Entry 3OOH (X-ray diffraction, 2.90 A resolution); this record covers chains A and F of the 6 polymer chains in the assembly.

== Chain A (and F) ==
Molecule: Purine nucleoside phosphorylase deoD-type
From: Escherichia coli
Notes: EC 2.4.2.1; chain F of this document is another copy of the same molecule, construct and numbering; everything in this record applies to it too
Reference sequence: C9QST6 (C9QST6_ECOD1); residues 1-237 here correspond to UniProt positions 2-238 (UniProt number = residue number + 1)
Sequence (237 residues; each row starts with the number of its first residue):
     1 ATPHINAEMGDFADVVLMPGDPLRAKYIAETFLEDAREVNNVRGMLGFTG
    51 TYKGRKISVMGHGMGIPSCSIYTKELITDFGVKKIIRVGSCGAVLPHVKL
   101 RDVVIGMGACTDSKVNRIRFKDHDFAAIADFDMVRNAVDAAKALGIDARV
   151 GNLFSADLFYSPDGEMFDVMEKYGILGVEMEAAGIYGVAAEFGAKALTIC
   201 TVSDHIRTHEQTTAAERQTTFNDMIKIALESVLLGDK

== Chain A / chain F interface ==
Pairs across the interface (80):
  Met107(A) - Met107(F)  hydrophobic
  Met107(A) - Ile128(F)  hydrophobic
  Met107(A) - Ala129(F)
  Met107(A) - Phe131(F)  hydrophobic
  Gly108(A) - Ile128(F)
  Ala109(A) - Ala126(F)
  Cys110(A) - Phe120(F)  hydrophobic
  Cys110(A) - Asp124(F)
  Cys110(A) - Phe125(F)  hydrophobic
  Cys110(A) - Ala126(F)
  Thr111(A) - His123(F)
  Thr111(A) - Asp124(F)  hydrogen bond (backbone-backbone)
  Asp112(A) - His123(F)
  Asn116(A) - Asp124(F)
  Arg117(A) - Arg117(F)
  Arg117(A) - Asp122(F)  salt bridge
  Arg117(A) - His123(F)  hydrogen bond (side chain-backbone)
  Arg117(A) - Asp124(F)  salt bridge
  Arg119(A) - Val169(F)
  Arg119(A) - Tyr173(F)
  Phe120(A) - Cys110(F)  hydrophobic
  Phe120(A) - Phe154(F)  hydrophobic
  Phe120(A) - Met166(F)  hydrophobic
  Phe120(A) - Val169(F)  hydrophobic
  Lys121(A) - Asp163(F)  salt bridge
  Lys121(A) - Glu165(F)  salt bridge
  Lys121(A) - Met166(F)
  Lys121(A) - Val169(F)
  Asp122(A) - Arg117(F)  hydrogen bond (backbone-side chain)
  His123(A) - Thr111(F)
  His123(A) - Asp112(F)
  His123(A) - Arg117(F)
  His123(A) - Met166(F)
  Asp124(A) - Cys110(F)
  Asp124(A) - Thr111(F)  hydrogen bond (backbone-backbone)
  Asp124(A) - Arg117(F)  salt bridge
  Phe125(A) - Cys110(F)  hydrophobic
  Phe125(A) - Asn152(F)
  Ala126(A) - Ala109(F)
  Ala126(A) - Cys110(F)  hydrogen bond (backbone-side chain)
  Ala126(A) - Asn152(F)  hydrogen bond (backbone-side chain)
  Ile128(A) - Met107(F)  hydrophobic
  Ile128(A) - Gly108(F)
  Ile128(A) - Ile128(F)  hydrophobic
  Ile128(A) - Gly151(F)
  Ile128(A) - Asn152(F)
  Ala129(A) - Met107(F)
  Phe131(A) - Met107(F)  hydrophobic
  Phe131(A) - Phe131(F)  hydrophobic
  Phe131(A) - Val134(F)  hydrophobic
  Phe131(A) - Val150(F)  hydrophobic
  Val134(A) - Phe131(F)  hydrophobic
  Arg135(A) - Arg135(F)
  Arg135(A) - Val138(F)
  Arg135(A) - Asp139(F)  salt bridge
  Val138(A) - Phe131(F)  hydrophobic
  Val138(A) - Arg135(F)
  Val150(A) - Phe131(F)  hydrophobic
  Gly151(A) - Ile128(F)
  Asn152(A) - Phe125(F)
  Asn152(A) - Ala126(F)  hydrogen bond (side chain-backbone)
  Asn152(A) - Ile128(F)
  Phe154(A) - Phe120(F)  hydrophobic
  Asp163(A) - Lys121(F)  salt bridge
  Glu165(A) - Lys121(F)  salt bridge
  Met166(A) - Phe120(F)  hydrophobic
  Met166(A) - Lys121(F)
  Met166(A) - His123(F)
  Val169(A) - Arg119(F)
  Val169(A) - Phe120(F)  hydrophobic
  Lys172(A) - Ala190(F)
  Tyr173(A) - Arg119(F)
  Tyr173(A) - Phe125(F)  hydrophobic
  Tyr173(A) - Ala190(F)  hydrophobic
  Tyr173(A) - Glu191(F)
  Ile175(A) - Phe120(F)  hydrophobic
  Gly187(A) - Tyr173(F)
  Ala190(A) - Lys172(F)
  Ala190(A) - Tyr173(F)  hydrophobic
  Glu191(A) - Tyr173(F)
Also at the interface, not in a pair above, chain A (39 interface residues in all): Ser113, Ala127, Asp139
Also at the interface, not in a pair above, chain F (39 interface residues in all): Ser113, Asn116, Ala127, Ile175, Gly187

== In short ==
The chain A/chain F interface involves 39 residues from each chain, with 7 hydrogen bonds and 8 salt bridges.
Polar contacts include Arg117(A)-Asp122(F), Arg117(A)-Asp124(F) and Lys121(A)-Asp163(F).
Both chains are Purine nucleoside phosphorylase deoD-type (Escherichia coli). Entry 3OOH (Crystal structure of
E. Coli purine nucleoside phosphorylase with PO4) was determined by X-ray diffraction, deposited together with
3ONV, 3OOE and 3OPV.
